PDB entry 5KOJ | X-ray diffraction, 2.59 A resolution | chains B and D of the 4 polymer chains in the assembly

# Chain B (and D)
Protein: Nitrogenase FeMo beta subunit protein NifK
Source organism: Gluconacetobacter diazotrophicus (strain ATCC 49037 / DSM 5601 / PAl5)
Notes: EC 1.18.6.1; chain D of this document is another copy of the same molecule, construct and numbering; everything in this record applies to it too
UniProtKB: A9H5W8 (A9H5W8_GLUDA); residues 1-511 here = UniProt positions 1-511
Amino-acid sequence (511 residues; each row starts with the number of its first residue):
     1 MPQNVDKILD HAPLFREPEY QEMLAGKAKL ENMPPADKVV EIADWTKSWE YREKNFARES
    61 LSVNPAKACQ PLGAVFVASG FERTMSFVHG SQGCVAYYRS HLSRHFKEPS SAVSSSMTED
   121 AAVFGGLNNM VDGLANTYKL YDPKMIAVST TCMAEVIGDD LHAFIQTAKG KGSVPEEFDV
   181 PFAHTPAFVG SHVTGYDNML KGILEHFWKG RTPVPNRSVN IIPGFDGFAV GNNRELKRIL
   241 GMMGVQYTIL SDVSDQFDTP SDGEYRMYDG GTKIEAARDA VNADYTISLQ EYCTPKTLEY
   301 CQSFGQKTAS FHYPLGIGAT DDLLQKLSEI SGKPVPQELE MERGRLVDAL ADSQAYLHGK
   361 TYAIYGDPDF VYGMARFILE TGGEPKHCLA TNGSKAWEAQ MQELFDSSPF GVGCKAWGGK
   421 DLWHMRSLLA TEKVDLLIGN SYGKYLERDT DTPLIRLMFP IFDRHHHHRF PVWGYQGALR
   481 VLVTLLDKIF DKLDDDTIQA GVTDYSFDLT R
Not modelled in the structure: 1
Ion coordination: fe(8)-S(7) cluster Fe: Cys69, Cys94, Tyr98, Cys152 (shared with 3 residues of chain A); Fe ion site 1: Lys107, Glu108 (shared with Asp348(D), Asp352(D) of chain D); Fe ion site 2: Asp348, Asp352 (shared with Lys107(D), Glu108(D) of chain D)
Small-molecule neighbours: fe(8)-S(7) cluster (CLF): Cys69, Pro71, Ser91, Gly93, Cys94, Tyr97, Tyr98, Thr151, Cys152, Ala187
From the paper describing this entry:
  - fe(8)-S(7) cluster coordination: Cys94, Tyr98
  - conformationally variable residues: Tyr98

# How chain B and chain D interact
Pairs across the interface (126):
  His11(B) with Tyr505(D); Ser506(D), hydrogen bond
  Ala12(B) with Tyr505(D), hydrogen bond (backbone-side chain); Ser506(D)
  Phe15(B) with Tyr505(D)
  Arg16(B) with Asp496(D), hydrogen bond (side chain-backbone); Thr497(D); Thr503(D); Tyr505(D)
  Lys107(B) with Asp352(D); Thr510(D); Arg511(D), hydrogen bond (side chain-backbone)
  Glu108(B) with Asp348(D); Asp352(D)
  Arg234(B) with Arg345(D)
  Asp255(B) with Arg345(D), salt bridge
  Asp258(B) with Arg345(D), salt bridge
  Thr259(B) with Asp348(D)
  Pro260(B) with Met341(D), hydrophobic; Gly344(D); Arg345(D)
  Ser261(B) with Gly344(D), hydrogen bond (backbone-backbone); Val347(D); Asp348(D), hydrogen bond
  Met341(B) with Pro260(D), hydrophobic
  Gly344(B) with Pro260(D); Ser261(D), hydrogen bond (backbone-backbone)
  Arg345(B) with Arg234(D); Asp255(D), salt bridge; Asp258(D), salt bridge; Pro260(D); Arg469(D), hydrogen bond (backbone-side chain)
  Val347(B) with Ser261(D)
  Asp348(B) with Glu108(D); Thr259(D); Ser261(D), hydrogen bond; Arg469(D), salt bridge
  Ala349(B) with His466(D), hydrogen bond (backbone-side chain); Arg469(D)
  Asp352(B) with Lys107(D); His465(D); His466(D)
  Ser353(B) with His465(D), hydrogen bond; His466(D), hydrogen bond
  Tyr356(B) with His465(D)
  Ser441(B) with Leu509(D)
  Tyr442(B) with Leu509(D), hydrophobic
  Lys444(B) with Asp494(D), salt bridge; Phe507(D); Asp508(D), hydrogen bond (side chain-backbone)
  Tyr445(B) with Leu509(D)
  Glu447(B) with Ile498(D)
  Arg448(B) with Ile498(D); Asp504(D), salt bridge; Phe507(D)
  Arg456(B) with Asp494(D), salt bridge
  Phe462(B) with Leu509(D); Thr510(D); Arg511(D), hydrogen bond (backbone-backbone)
  Asp463(B) with Phe490(D); Asp494(D); Leu509(D), hydrogen bond (backbone-backbone); Arg511(D)
  Arg464(B) with Asp487(D); Phe490(D); Asp491(D); Asp494(D), salt bridge
  His465(B) with Asp352(D); Ser353(D), hydrogen bond; Tyr356(D); Phe490(D); Arg511(D), hydrogen bond (side chain-backbone)
  His466(B) with Ala349(D), hydrogen bond (side chain-backbone); Asp352(D); Ser353(D), hydrogen bond; Val483(D)
  His467(B) with Asp487(D), salt bridge
  Arg469(B) with Arg345(D), hydrogen bond (side chain-backbone); Asp348(D), salt bridge; Ala349(D); Leu479(D)
  Phe470(B) with Gln476(D); Leu479(D), hydrophobic; Arg480(D)
  Leu479(B) with Arg469(D); Phe470(D), hydrophobic
  Arg480(B) with Phe470(D); Arg480(D)
  Val483(B) with His465(D); His466(D)
  Asp487(B) with Arg464(D); His467(D), salt bridge
  Phe490(B) with Asp463(D); Arg464(D); His465(D)
  Asp491(B) with Arg464(D), salt bridge
  Asp494(B) with Lys444(D), salt bridge; Arg456(D), salt bridge; Asp463(D); Arg464(D), salt bridge
  Asp496(B) with Arg16(D), hydrogen bond (backbone-side chain)
  Thr497(B) with Arg16(D)
  Ile498(B) with Glu447(D); Arg448(D)
  Thr503(B) with Arg16(D)
  Asp504(B) with Arg448(D), salt bridge
  Tyr505(B) with His11(D), hydrogen bond (side chain-backbone); Ala12(D), hydrogen bond (side chain-backbone); Phe15(D); Arg16(D)
  Ser506(B) with His11(D), hydrogen bond; Ala12(D)
  Phe507(B) with Lys444(D); Arg448(D)
  Asp508(B) with Lys444(D), hydrogen bond (backbone-side chain)
  Leu509(B) with Ser441(D); Tyr442(D), hydrophobic; Tyr445(D); Phe462(D); Asp463(D)
  Thr510(B) with Lys107(D); Phe462(D)
  Arg511(B) with Lys107(D), hydrogen bond (backbone-side chain); Phe462(D), hydrogen bond (backbone-backbone); Asp463(D); His465(D), hydrogen bond (backbone-side chain)
Also at the interface, not in a pair above, chain B (61 interface residues in all): Lys7, Arg104, Asp269, Asp435, Leu486, Ala500
Also at the interface, not in a pair above, chain D (62 interface residues in all): Lys7, Arg104, Asp269, Asp435, Leu486, Ala500

# In short
61 residues of chain B face 62 of chain D across their interface; the contacts include 28 hydrogen bonds and
17 salt bridges. Polar pairs include Asp255(B)-Arg345(D), Asp258(B)-Arg345(D) and Asp348(B)-Arg469(D). Bound
to chain B: fe(8)-S(7) cluster. The paper reports fe(8)-S(7) cluster coordination by Cys94(B) and Tyr98(B);
conformational variability at Tyr98(B).
Chain B and chain D are both Nitrogenase FeMo beta subunit protein NifK (Gluconacetobacter diazotrophicus
(strain ATCC 49037 / DSM 5601 / PAl5)); the structure, Nitrogenase MoFeP protein in the IDS oxidized state,
was determined by X-ray diffraction (same publication as 5KOH).
